4OX9 - chains A and D of the 22 polymer chains in the assembly; structure by X-ray diffraction, 3.80 A resolution.

== Chain A ==
Molecule: 16S rRNA
Source organism: Thermus thermophilus
Sequence (1513 nucleotides; row label = number of the first residue in the row; note: 42 numbers in that range are skipped by the numbering (no residue carries them; nothing is unmodelled there); a row labelled like 190A-190L holds insertion residues (190A, then the next letters in order); numbering starts at 0):
     0 UUUGUUGGAG AGUUUGAUCC UGGCUCAGGG UGAACGCUGG CGGCGUGCCU AAGACAUGCA
    60 AGUCGUGCGG G
    73 CCGCGGGGUU UU
    88 ACUCCG
    95 UGGUC
   101 AGCGGCGGAC GGGUGAGUAA CGCGUGGGU
  129A G
   130 ACCUACCCGG AAGAGGGGGA CAACCCGGGG AAACUCGGGC UAAUCCCCCA UGUGGACCCG
   190 C
190A-190L CCCUUGGGGUGU
   191 GUCCAAAGGG CUUU
   216 GCCCGCUUCC GGAUGGGCCC GCGUCCCAUC AGCUAGUUGG UGGGGUAAUG GCCCACCAAG
   276 GCGACGACGG GUAGCCGGUC UGAGAGGAUG GCCGGCCACA GGGGCACUGA GACACGGGCC
   336 CCACUCCUAC GGGAGGCAGC AGUUAGGAAU CUUCCGCAAU GGGCGCAAGC CUGACGGAGC
   396 GACGCCGCUU GGAGGAAGAA GCCCUUCGGG GUGUAAACUC CUGAA
   442 CCCGGGACGA AACCCCCGAC GA
   474 GGGGACUGAC GGUACCGGG
   494 GUAAUAGCGC CGGCCAACUC CGUGCCAGCA GCCGCGGUAA UACGGAGGGC GCGAGCGUUA
   554 CCCGGAUUCA CUGGGCGUAA AGGGCGUGUA GGCGGCCUGG GGCGUCCCAU GUGAAAGACC
   614 ACGGCUCAAC CGUGGGGGAG CGUGGGAUAC GCUCAGGCUA GACGGUGGGA GAGGGUGGUG
   674 GAAUUCCCGG AGUAGCGGUG AAAUGCGCAG AUACCGGGAG GAACGCCGAU GGCGAAGGCA
   734 GCCACCUGGU CCACCCGUGA CGCUGAGGCG CGAAAGCGUG GGGAGCAAAC CGGAUUAGAU
   794 ACCCGGGUAG UCCACGCCCU AAACGAUGCG CGCUAGGUCU CUGGGUCU
   848 CCUGGGGGCC GAAGCUAACG CGUUAAGCGC GCCGCCUGGG GAGUACGGCC GCAAGGCUGA
   908 AACUCAAAGG AAUUGACGGG GGCCCGCACA AGCGGUGGAG CAUGUGGUUU AAUUCGAAGC
   968 AACGCGAAGA ACCUUACCAG GCCUUGACAU GCUAGG
 1003A G
  1004 AACCCGGGUG AAAGCCUGGG GUGCCCC
1030A-1030D GCGA
  1031 GGGGAGCCCU AGCACAGGUG CUGCAUGGCC GUCGUCAGCU CGUGCCGUGA GGUGUUGGGU
  1091 UAAGUCCCGC AACGAGCGCA ACCCCCGCCG UUAGUUGCCA GCGGUUCGGC CGGGCACUCU
  1151 AACGGGACUG CCCGCGAAA
  1171 GCGGGAGGAA GGAGGGGACG ACGUCUGGUC AGCAUGGCCC UUACGGCCUG GGCGACACAC
  1231 GUGCUACAAU GCCCACUACA AAGCGAUGCC ACCCGGCAAC GGGGAGCUAA UCGCAAAAAG
  1291 GUGGGCCCAG UUCGGAUUGG GGUCUGCAAC CCGACCCCAU GAAGCCGGAA UCGCUAGUAA
  1351 UCGCGGAUCA G
 1361A C
  1362 CAUGCCGCGG UGAAUACGUU CCCGGGCCUU GUACACACCG CCCGUCACGC CAUGGGAGCG
  1422 GGCUCUACCC GAAGUCGCCG GG
  1446 AGCCUACGGG
  1459 CAGGCGCCGA GGGUAGGGCC CGUGACUGGG GCGAAGUCGU AACAAGGUAG CUGUACCGGA
  1519 AGGUGCGGCU GGAUCAC
Unresolved in the structure: 0-4, 1535
Bound ions: Mg2+ site 1 near A8 (its only coordinating residue here); Mg2+ site 2: G11, U12; Mg2+ site 3: U14, U17; Mg2+ site 4 near G21 (its only coordinating residue here); Mg2+ site 5: C48, G115; Mg2+ site 6 near A53 (its only coordinating residue here); Mg2+ site 7: C58, A59, U387; Mg2+ site 8 near G111 (its only coordinating residue here); Mg2+ site 9: A116, G117, G289; Mg2+ site 10 near A195 (its only coordinating residue here); Mg2+ site 11: G258, G266; Mg2+ site 12 near G299 (its only coordinating residue here); 48 more Mg2+ sites not listed
Ligand contacts: sinefungin (SFG): A1408, C1484, U1485
What the authors report for this chain:
  - conformationally variable residues: A1408
  - binding site for sinefungin: A1408

== Chain D ==
Protein: 30S ribosomal protein S4
Source organism: Thermus thermophilus
UniProtKB: P80373 (RS4_THET8); numbering as in UniProt (aligned over 2-209)
Chain sequence (208 residues; row label = number of the first residue in the row):
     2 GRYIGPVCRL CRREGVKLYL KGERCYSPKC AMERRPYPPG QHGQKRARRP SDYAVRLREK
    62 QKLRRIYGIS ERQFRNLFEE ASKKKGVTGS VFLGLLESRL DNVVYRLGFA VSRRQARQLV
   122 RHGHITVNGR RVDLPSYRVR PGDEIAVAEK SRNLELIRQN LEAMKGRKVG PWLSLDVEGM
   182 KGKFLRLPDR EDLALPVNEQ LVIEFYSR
Curated features (UniProtKB/Swiss-Prot):
  - binding site (Zn(2+)): Cys9, Cys12, Cys26, Cys31
Bound ions: Zn2+: Cys9, Cys12, Cys26, Cys31

== Chain A / chain D interface ==
Pairs across the interface (120; chain A residue first):
  A8(A) with Glu205(D), hydrogen bond to the base; Ser208(D), base contact; Arg209(D), hydrogen bond to the base
  A26(A) with Arg209(D), hydrogen bond to the sugar
  C400(A) with Arg73(D), salt bridge to the phosphate
  C401(A) with Arg73(D), salt bridge to the phosphate; Asn77(D), phosphate contact
  G402(A) with Gln74(D), hydrogen bond to the phosphate; Leu135(D), sugar contact; Ser137(D), hydrogen bond to the phosphate
  C403(A) with Arg3(D), salt bridge to the phosphate; Gln74(D), hydrogen bond to the phosphate; Arg122(D), hydrogen bond to the sugar; Pro136(D), phosphate contact; Ser137(D), hydrogen bond to the phosphate
  U404(A) with Gly2(D), hydrogen bond to the base; Arg118(D), salt bridge to the phosphate; Arg122(D), phosphate contact
  U405(A) with Gly2(D), hydrogen bond to the base; Ile5(D), phosphate contact
  G406(A) with Ile5(D), sugar contact; Gln119(D), hydrogen bond to the sugar
  G407(A) with Ser113(D), phosphate contact; Arg115(D), salt bridge to the phosphate; Gln116(D), hydrogen bond to the sugar; Gln119(D), sugar contact
  A408(A) with Leu21(D), phosphate contact; Lys22(D), phosphate contact; Ser113(D), hydrogen bond to the phosphate; Arg115(D), phosphate contact; Gln116(D), hydrogen bond to the sugar
  G409(A) with Lys22(D), phosphate contact; Glu24(D), phosphate contact; Arg25(D), hydrogen bond to the phosphate
  G410(A) with Lys22(D), base contact; Arg25(D), salt bridge to the phosphate; Lys30(D), salt bridge to the phosphate
  A411(A) with Arg25(D), salt bridge to the phosphate; Lys30(D), salt bridge to the phosphate
  A412(A) with Arg35(D), base contact
  G413(A) with Arg36(D), base contact
  C418(A) with Gln42(D), sugar contact
  G425(A) with Tyr38(D), phosphate contact; Gln45(D), hydrogen bond to the sugar
  G426(A) with Arg36(D), salt bridge to the phosphate; Tyr38(D), hydrogen bond to the phosphate; Gly41(D), hydrogen bond to the phosphate; Gln42(D), hydrogen bond to the sugar; Gln45(D), phosphate contact
  U427(A) with Arg13(D), salt bridge to the phosphate; Arg36(D), salt bridge to the phosphate; Pro40(D), phosphate contact; Gly41(D), hydrogen bond to the phosphate
  G428(A) with Pro7(D), phosphate contact; Arg10(D), salt bridge to the phosphate; Arg13(D), phosphate contact; Arg36(D), hydrogen bond to the sugar
  U429(A) with Arg13(D), salt bridge to the phosphate; Lys22(D), hydrogen bond to the sugar; Arg25(D), hydrogen bond to the sugar; Ala32(D), phosphate contact; Arg36(D), salt bridge to the phosphate
  A430(A) with Pro7(D), phosphate contact; Val8(D), hydrogen bond to the phosphate; Cys9(D), hydrogen bond to the phosphate; Lys22(D), salt bridge to the phosphate
  C435(A) with Glu156(D), sugar contact
  C436(A) with Glu156(D), sugar contact; Leu157(D), sugar contact
  U437(A) with His123(D), hydrogen bond to the sugar; His125(D), hydrogen bond to the sugar; Leu155(D), phosphate contact
  G438(A) with His123(D), sugar contact; His125(D), salt bridge to the phosphate
  A439(A) with His123(D), phosphate contact
  C489(A) with Arg132(D), salt bridge to the phosphate
  G490(A) with Arg132(D), salt bridge to the phosphate
  A496(A) with Gln119(D), base contact; His123(D), base contact
  C508(A) with Arg209(D), salt bridge to the phosphate
  A509(A) with Ser52(D), hydrogen bond to the phosphate; Tyr54(D), phosphate contact; Ala55(D), sugar contact
  C511(A) with His43(D), hydrogen bond to the base; Lys46(D), hydrogen bond to the phosphate
  U512(A) with Gln42(D), hydrogen bond to the sugar; His43(D), sugar contact; Lys46(D), salt bridge to the phosphate
  G540(A) with Gln42(D), base contact
  G541(A) with Gly41(D), sugar contact; Gln42(D), hydrogen bond to the sugar
  G542(A) with Arg10(D), salt bridge to the phosphate; Arg14(D), hydrogen bond to the phosphate; Pro40(D), sugar contact; Gly41(D), sugar contact
  C543(A) with Arg10(D), salt bridge to the phosphate; Arg14(D), salt bridge to the phosphate; Arg59(D), hydrogen bond to the phosphate
  G544(A) with Leu58(D), phosphate contact; Arg59(D), salt bridge to the phosphate; Gln62(D), hydrogen bond to the phosphate; Arg66(D), salt bridge to the phosphate
  C545(A) with Lys61(D), salt bridge to the phosphate; Gln62(D), hydrogen bond to the phosphate; Arg65(D), salt bridge to the phosphate; Glu72(D), phosphate contact
  G546(A) with Tyr4(D), base contact; Ser71(D), phosphate contact; Glu72(D), hydrogen bond to the phosphate; Arg73(D), hydrogen bond to the phosphate
  A547(A) with Gly2(D), hydrogen bond to the phosphate
  G616(A) with Arg141(D), salt bridge to the phosphate
  U619(A) with Arg132(D), base contact; Val133(D), base contact; Asp134(D), hydrogen bond to the base; Leu135(D), base contact; Tyr138(D), sugar contact
  C620(A) with Leu135(D), base contact; Ser137(D), hydrogen bond to the base; Tyr138(D), sugar contact
Also at the interface, not in a pair above, chain A (48 interface residues in all): C419, A499
Also at the interface, not in a pair above, chain D (64 interface residues in all): Gly6, Ser28, Phe206

== Summary ==
48 residues of chain A and 64 residues of chain D are in contact, with 41 hydrogen bonds and 29 salt bridges.
Among the polar pairs are A8(A)-Glu205(D), A8(A)-Arg209(D) and U404(A)-Gly2(D). Chain A binds sinefungin. From
UniProt: 4 Zn2+-binding residues on chain D. The paper reports a binding site for sinefungin at A1408(A);
conformational variability at A1408(A).
Here chain A is 16S rRNA and chain D is 30S ribosomal protein S4, both from Thermus thermophilus. Entry 4OX9
(Crystal structure of the aminoglycoside resistance methyltransferase NpmA bound to the 30S ribosomal subunit)
was determined by X-ray diffraction.
